PDB entry 3LKO | X-ray diffraction, 1.80 A resolution | chains A and C of the 3 polymer chains in the assembly

# Chain A
Protein: HLA class I histocompatibility antigen, B-35 alpha chain
Source organism: Homo sapiens
UniProt: P30685 (1B35_HUMAN); residues 1-276 here correspond to UniProt positions 25-300 (UniProt number = residue number + 24)
Amino-acid sequence (276 residues; numbered 1 to 276; the number before each row is that of its first residue):
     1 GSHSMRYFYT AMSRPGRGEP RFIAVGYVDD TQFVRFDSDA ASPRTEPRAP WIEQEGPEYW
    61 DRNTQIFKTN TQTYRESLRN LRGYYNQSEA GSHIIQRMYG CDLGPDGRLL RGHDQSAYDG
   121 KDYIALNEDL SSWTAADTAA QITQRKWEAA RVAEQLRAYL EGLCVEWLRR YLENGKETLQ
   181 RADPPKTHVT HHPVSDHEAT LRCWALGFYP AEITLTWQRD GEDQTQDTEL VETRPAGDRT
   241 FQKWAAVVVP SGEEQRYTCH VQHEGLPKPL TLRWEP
Disulfides: Cys-101/Cys-164, Cys-203/Cys-259

# Chain C
Protein: NP418 epitope from 1934 influenza strain
Amino-acid sequence (9 residues; each row starts with the number of its first residue):
     1 LPFDRTTIM

# Chain A / chain C interface
Pairs across the interface (41; chain A residue first):
  Met-5(A) with Leu-1(C)
  Tyr-7(A) with Leu-1(C), hydrogen bond (side chain-backbone); Pro-2(C)
  Tyr-9(A) with Pro-2(C)
  Arg-62(A) with Asp-4(C), salt bridge
  Asn-63(A) with Leu-1(C); Pro-2(C)
  Ile-66(A) with Pro-2(C), hydrophobic; Phe-3(C); Asp-4(C)
  Phe-67(A) with Pro-2(C), hydrophobic
  Thr-69(A) with Thr-6(C)
  Asn-70(A) with Thr-6(C), hydrogen bond
  Thr-73(A) with Thr-6(C), hydrogen bond; Thr-7(C); Ile-8(C)
  Glu-76(A) with Ile-8(C)
  Ser-77(A) with Ile-8(C); Met-9(C), hydrogen bond (side chain-backbone)
  Asn-80(A) with Ile-8(C); Met-9(C), hydrogen bond (side chain-backbone)
  Leu-81(A) with Met-9(C), hydrophobic
  Tyr-84(A) with Met-9(C), hydrogen bond (side chain-backbone)
  Arg-97(A) with Phe-3(C)
  Tyr-99(A) with Pro-2(C); Phe-3(C), hydrogen bond (side chain-backbone)
  Tyr-123(A) with Met-9(C), hydrophobic
  Thr-143(A) with Met-9(C), hydrogen bond (side chain-backbone)
  Lys-146(A) with Met-9(C), hydrogen bond (side chain-backbone)
  Trp-147(A) with Thr-7(C), hydrogen bond (side chain-backbone); Ile-8(C), hydrogen bond (side chain-backbone); Met-9(C), hydrophobic
  Val-152(A) with Thr-7(C)
  Gln-155(A) with Phe-3(C); Arg-5(C), hydrogen bond
  Leu-156(A) with Phe-3(C), hydrophobic
  Tyr-159(A) with Leu-1(C), hydrogen bond (side chain-backbone); Pro-2(C); Phe-3(C)
  Trp-167(A) with Leu-1(C)
  Tyr-171(A) with Leu-1(C), hydrogen bond (side chain-backbone)
Interface residues without a listed pair, chain A (32 interface residues in all): Tyr-59, Tyr-74, Ile-95, Ala-150, Leu-163
Interface features reported in the paper:
  - interface residues, chain C: Pro-2(C)

# Overview
32 residues of chain A and 9 residues of chain C are in contact; the contacts include 14 hydrogen bonds and 1
salt bridge. Polar pairs include Arg-62(A)/Asp-4(C), Tyr-7(A)/Leu-1(C) and Asn-70(A)/Thr-6(C). The paper
reports the interface residue Pro-2(C).
Here chain A is HLA class I histocompatibility antigen, B-35 alpha chain (Homo sapiens) and chain C is NP418
epitope from 1934 influenza strain. Entry 3LKO (Crystal Structure of HLA B*3501 in complex with influenza
NP418 epitope from 1934 strain) was determined by X-ray diffraction (same publication as 3LKN, 3LKP, 3LKQ,
3LKR and 3LKS).
